PDB entry 6V0R | electron microscopy, 3.87 A resolution | chains B and F of the 6 polymer chains in the assembly

[Chain B (and F)]
Name: BG505 SOSIPv5.2 gp41
Source organism: Human immunodeficiency virus 1
Notes: chain F of this document is another copy of the same molecule, construct and numbering; everything in this record applies to it too
UniProt: Q2N0S6 (Q2N0S6_9HIV1); residues 512-664 here correspond to UniProt positions 509-661 (UniProt number = residue number - 3)
Amino-acid sequence (153 residues; row label = number of the first residue in the row):
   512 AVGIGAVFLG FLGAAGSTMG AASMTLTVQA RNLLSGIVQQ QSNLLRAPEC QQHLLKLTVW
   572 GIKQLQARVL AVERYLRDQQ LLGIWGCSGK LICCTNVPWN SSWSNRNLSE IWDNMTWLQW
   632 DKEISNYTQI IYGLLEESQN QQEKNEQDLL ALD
Not modelled in the structure: 512-520, 547-560, 664
Sequence notes: conflict Pro-559 (Ile556 in Q2N0S6), Cys-561 (Ala558 in Q2N0S6), Cys-605 (Thr602 in Q2N0S6)
Disulfides: Cys-598/Cys-604
Covalently attached groups: glycan linked to Asn-611; N-acetylglucosamine (NAG) linked to Asn-618, Asn-637

[How chain B and chain F interact]
Pairs across the interface (34; chain B residue first):
  Met-535(B) / Lys-655(F)
  Thr-538(B) / Ile-595(F)
  Thr-538(B) / Glu-647(F)  hydrogen bond
  Thr-538(B) / Asn-651(F)  hydrogen bond
  Ala-541(B) / Gln-591(F)  hydrogen bond (backbone-side chain)
  Arg-542(B) / Ile-595(F)
  Arg-542(B) / Glu-647(F)  salt bridge
  Leu-545(B) / Leu-587(F)  hydrophobic
  Leu-545(B) / Arg-588(F)
  Leu-545(B) / Gln-591(F)
  Ser-546(B) / Arg-588(F)  hydrogen bond
  Leu-565(B) / Ile-573(F)
  Leu-565(B) / Gln-577(F)
  Leu-566(B) / Val-570(F)
  Leu-566(B) / Ile-573(F)
  Leu-566(B) / Lys-574(F)
  Leu-566(B) / Gln-577(F)
  Thr-569(B) / Thr-569(F)
  Leu-576(B) / Ile-573(F)  hydrophobic
  Leu-576(B) / Leu-576(F)  hydrophobic
  Leu-576(B) / Gln-577(F)
  Arg-579(B) / Val-580(F)
  Arg-579(B) / Glu-584(F)  salt bridge
  Val-580(B) / Val-580(F)  hydrophobic
  Val-583(B) / Leu-587(F)  hydrophobic
  Tyr-586(B) / Gln-591(F)
  Leu-587(B) / Leu-587(F)  hydrophobic
  Gly-600(B) / Gly-594(F)
  Lys-601(B) / Glu-654(F)
  Lys-601(B) / Glu-657(F)  salt bridge
  Leu-602(B) / Glu-654(F)  hydrogen bond (backbone-side chain)
  Ile-603(B) / Glu-654(F)
  Ile-603(B) / Gln-658(F)
  Cys-605(B) / Leu-661(F)  hydrophobic
Other interface residues (no listed pair), chain B (21 interface residues in all): Gly-572
Other interface residues (no listed pair), chain F (24 interface residues in all): Leu-581, Val-583, Leu-592, Ser-599

[In short]
The interface between chain B and chain F involves 21 residues on one side and 24 on the other, with 5
hydrogen bonds and 3 salt bridges. Among the polar pairs are Arg-542(B)/Glu-647(F), Arg-579(B)/Glu-584(F) and
Lys-601(B)/Glu-657(F). N-acetylglucosamine is covalently linked to Asn-618(B) and Asn-637(B).
Both chains are BG505 SOSIPv5.2 gp41 (Human immunodeficiency virus 1). Entry 6V0R (BG505 SOSIP.664 Trimer) was
determined by electron microscopy.
